PDB entry 4L4M | X-ray diffraction, 2.44 A resolution | chains A and B

[Chain A (and B)]
Protein: Nicotinamide phosphoribosyltransferase
From: Homo sapiens
Notes: EC 2.4.2.12; chain B of this document is another copy of the same molecule, construct and numbering; everything in this record applies to it too
UniProtKB: P43490 (NAMPT_HUMAN); residue numbers follow UniProt; this construct covers 1-491
Chain sequence (501 residues; row label = number of the first residue in the row):
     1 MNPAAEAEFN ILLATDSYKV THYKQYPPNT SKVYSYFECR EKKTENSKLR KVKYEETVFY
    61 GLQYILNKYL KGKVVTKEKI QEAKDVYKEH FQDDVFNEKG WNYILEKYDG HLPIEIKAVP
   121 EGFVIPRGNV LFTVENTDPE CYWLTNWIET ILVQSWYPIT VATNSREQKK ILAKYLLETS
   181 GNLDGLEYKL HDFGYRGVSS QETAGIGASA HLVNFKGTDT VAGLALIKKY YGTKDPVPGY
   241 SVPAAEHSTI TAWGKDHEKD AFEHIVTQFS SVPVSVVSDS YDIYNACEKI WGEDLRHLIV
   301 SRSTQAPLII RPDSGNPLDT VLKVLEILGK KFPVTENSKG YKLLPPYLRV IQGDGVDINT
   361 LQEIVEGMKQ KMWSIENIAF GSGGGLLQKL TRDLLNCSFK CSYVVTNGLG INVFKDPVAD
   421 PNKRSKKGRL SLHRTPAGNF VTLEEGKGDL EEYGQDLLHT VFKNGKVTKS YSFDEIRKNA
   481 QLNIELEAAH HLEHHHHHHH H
Not modelled in the structure: 1-7, 44-52, 488-501 (chain B: 1-7, 43-51, 487-501)
Differences from the reference sequence: expression tag (492-501)
Small-molecule neighbours: 1XD (N-{4-[(3,5-difluorophenyl)sulfonyl]benzyl}imidazo[1,2-a]pyridine-7-carboxamide): Y188, H191, F193, R196, G217, D219, Y240, S241, V242, A244, P273, S275, I309, R311, I351, A379

[Interface between chain A and chain B]
Contacting residue pairs - 205 pairs, chain A then chain B:
  L13(A) with Y195(B); V221(B)
  A14(A) with Y195(B)
  T15(A) with Y195(B); D219(B); V221(B)
  D16(A) with Y195(B); R196(B), salt bridge; D219(B)
  S17(A) with T218(B); D219(B), hydrogen bond (backbone-backbone); V221(B); S241(B)
  Y18(A) with R196(B), hydrogen bond; D219(B), hydrogen bond (backbone-side chain); A244(B), hydrophobic; A245(B); E246(B)
  K19(A) with R196(B); E246(B), salt bridge
  T21(A) with P243(B); A244(B); F269(B)
  H22(A) with A244(B), hydrogen bond (side chain-backbone); A245(B); E246(B), salt bridge; T249(B)
  K24(A) with H264(B), hydrogen bond (backbone-side chain); Q268(B)
  Q25(A) with A244(B), hydrogen bond (side chain-backbone); A245(B); T249(B); W253(B), hydrogen bond (backbone-side chain); H264(B); I265(B); F269(B)
  Y26(A) with E246(B); S248(B), hydrogen bond; W253(B); H264(B)
  P27(A) with A252(B); W253(B)
  P28(A) with W253(B)
  Y69(A) with Q201(B)
  Y87(A) with V221(B)
  E89(A) with P236(B); V237(B); Y240(B)
  H90(A) with T218(B), hydrogen bond (side chain-backbone); L224(B); V237(B); G239(B), hydrogen bond (side chain-backbone); Y240(B); S241(B), hydrogen bond (backbone-backbone)
  F91(A) with S241(B); V242(B)
  Q92(A) with Y240(B)
  D93(A) with V272(B)
  N146(A) with E246(B), hydrogen bond; S248(B)
  E149(A) with R196(B), salt bridge; E246(B)
  T150(A) with Y195(B); R196(B)
  I151(A) with Q201(B)
  V153(A) with R196(B)
  Q154(A) with Y195(B), hydrogen bond (side chain-backbone); V198(B); S200(B), hydrogen bond (side chain-backbone); Q201(B), hydrogen bond
  W156(A) with R196(B), hydrogen bond (side chain-backbone); G197(B); V198(B), hydrogen bond (side chain-backbone)
  Y157(A) with S199(B)
  Y195(A) with L13(B); A14(B); T15(B); D16(B); T150(B); Q154(B), hydrogen bond (backbone-side chain)
  R196(A) with D16(B), salt bridge; Y18(B), hydrogen bond; E149(B), salt bridge; T150(B); V153(B); Q154(B); W156(B), hydrogen bond (backbone-side chain); R392(B)
  G197(A) with W156(B)
  V198(A) with Q154(B); W156(B), hydrogen bond (backbone-side chain)
  S199(A) with Y157(B); S199(B), hydrogen bond; T203(B), hydrogen bond
  S200(A) with Q154(B); S200(B), hydrogen bond; E202(B); T203(B), hydrogen bond; I206(B)
  Q201(A) with Y69(B); I151(B); Q154(B), hydrogen bond; E202(B), hydrogen bond (backbone-side chain)
  E202(A) with S200(B), hydrogen bond; Q201(B), hydrogen bond (side chain-backbone); E202(B), hydrogen bond (backbone-side chain)
  T203(A) with S199(B), hydrogen bond; S200(B), hydrogen bond; T203(B), hydrogen bond
  I206(A) with S200(B)
  T218(A) with S17(B); H90(B), hydrogen bond (backbone-side chain)
  D219(A) with T15(B); D16(B); S17(B), hydrogen bond (backbone-backbone); Y18(B), hydrogen bond (side chain-backbone)
  V221(A) with L13(B); T15(B); S17(B)
  L224(A) with H90(B)
  P236(A) with E89(B)
  V237(A) with E89(B); H90(B)
  G239(A) with H90(B), hydrogen bond (backbone-side chain)
  Y240(A) with E89(B); H90(B); Q92(B)
  S241(A) with H90(B), hydrogen bond (backbone-backbone); F91(B)
  P243(A) with T21(B)
  A244(A) with Y18(B); T21(B), hydrogen bond (backbone-side chain); H22(B), hydrogen bond (backbone-side chain); Q25(B), hydrogen bond (backbone-side chain)
  A245(A) with Y18(B); Q25(B)
  E246(A) with Y18(B), hydrogen bond; K19(B), salt bridge; H22(B), salt bridge; N146(B), hydrogen bond; E149(B)
  H247(A) with K415(B)
  S248(A) with Y26(B); N146(B), hydrogen bond; C401(B)
  T249(A) with H22(B); Q25(B), hydrogen bond
  T251(A) with V413(B); F414(B)
  A252(A) with Y26(B), hydrophobic; P27(B); V404(B); V413(B), hydrophobic
  W253(A) with Q25(B), hydrogen bond (side chain-backbone); P27(B), hydrophobic; P28(B)
  H264(A) with K24(B), hydrogen bond (side chain-backbone); Q25(B); Y26(B)
  I265(A) with Q25(B)
  Q268(A) with K24(B)
  F269(A) with T21(B); Q25(B)
  D279(A) with P417(B)
  S280(A) with K415(B); D416(B), hydrogen bond (backbone-backbone); P417(B)
  Y281(A) with F414(B); D416(B); V418(B), hydrogen bond (backbone-backbone)
  D282(A) with V418(B)
  D313(A) with K423(B), hydrogen bond (backbone-side chain)
  S314(A) with P417(B); K423(B)
  D354(A) with K423(B), salt bridge
  Q388(A) with W156(B); Q388(B); L390(B), hydrogen bond (side chain-backbone)
  K389(A) with T391(B)
  L390(A) with Q388(B), hydrogen bond (backbone-side chain)
  T391(A) with Q388(B); K389(B)
  R392(A) with R196(B)
  C401(A) with S248(B)
  V404(A) with A252(B)
  I411(A) with A252(B); G254(B)
  V413(A) with T251(B); A252(B), hydrophobic
  F414(A) with T251(B); K255(B); Y281(B)
  K415(A) with H247(B), hydrogen bond; S280(B)
  D416(A) with S280(B), hydrogen bond (backbone-backbone); Y281(B)
  P417(A) with D279(B); S280(B); Y281(B); S314(B)
  V418(A) with Y281(B), hydrogen bond (backbone-backbone); D282(B)
  A419(A) with G315(B)
  K423(A) with D313(B), hydrogen bond (side chain-backbone); D354(B), salt bridge
Also at the interface, not in a pair above, chain A (98 interface residues in all): F9, V86, V95, F193, A204, T220, A222, V242, V272, I283, G315, D420, K427
Also at the interface, not in a pair above, chain B (99 interface residues in all): F9, V86, Y87, D93, V95, F193, A204, A222, I283, Y284, R311, A419, D420

[Summary]
98 residues of chain A and 99 residues of chain B are in contact; the contacts include 56 hydrogen bonds and
10 salt bridges. Polar contacts include D16(A)-R196(B), K19(A)-E246(B) and H22(A)-E246(B). Bound to chain A:
compound 1XD.
Both chains are Nicotinamide phosphoribosyltransferase (Homo sapiens). Entry 4L4M (Structural Analysis of a
Phosphoribosylated Inhibitor in Complex with Human Nicotinamide Phosphoribosyltransferase) was determined by
X-ray diffraction, deposited together with 4O0Z, 4O10, 4O12 and 4L4L.
